Entry 4DV5 (X-ray diffraction, 3.68 A resolution); this record covers chains A and K of the 21 polymer chains in the assembly.

== Chain A ==
Molecule: 16S rRNA
From: Thermus thermophilus
Sequence (1522 nucleotides; numbered 0 to 1544 plus 19 insertion-coded residues; 42 numbers in that range are skipped by the numbering (no residue carries them; nothing is unmodelled there); the number before each row is that of its first residue; a row labelled like 190A-190L holds insertion residues (190A, then the next letters in order); numbering starts at 0):
     0 UUUGUUGGAG AGUUUGAUCC UGGCUCAGGG UGAACGCUGG CGGCGUGCCU AAGACAUGCA
    60 AGUCGUGCGG G
    73 CCGCGGGGUU UU
    88 ACUCCG
    95 UGGUC
   101 AGCGGCGGAC GGGUGAGUAA CGCGUGGGU
  129A G
   130 ACCUACCCGG AAGAGGGGGA CAACCCGGGG AAACUCGGGC UAAUCCCCCA UGUGGACCCG
   190 C
190A-190L CCCUUGGGGUGU
   191 GUCCAAAGGG CUUU
   216 GCCCGCUUCC GGAUGGGCCC GCGUCCCAUC AGCUAGUUGG UGGGGUAAUG GCCCACCAAG
   276 GCGACGACGG GUAGCCGGUC UGAGAGGAUG GCCGGCCACA GGGGCACUGA GACACGGGCC
   336 CCACUCCUAC GGGAGGCAGC AGUUAGGAAU CUUCCGCAAU GGGCGCAAGC CUGACGGAGC
   396 GACGCCGCUU GGAGGAAGAA GCCCUUCGGG GUGUAAACUC CUGAA
   442 CCCGGGACGA AACCCCCGAC GA
   474 GGGGACUGAC GGUACCGGG
   494 GUAAUAGCGC CGGCCAACUC CGUGCCAGCA GCCGCGGUAA UACGGAGGGC GCGAGCGUUA
   554 CCCGGAUUCA CUGGGCGUAA AGGGCGUGUA GGCGGCCUGG GGCGUCCCAU GUGAAAGACC
   614 ACGGCUCAAC CGUGGGGGAG CGUGGGAUAC GCUCAGGCUA GACGGUGGGA GAGGGUGGUG
   674 GAAUUCCCGG AGUAGCGGUG AAAUGCGCAG AUACCGGGAG GAACGCCGAU GGCGAAGGCA
   734 GCCACCUGGU CCACCCGUGA CGCUGAGGCG CGAAAGCGUG GGGAGCAAAC CGGAUUAGAU
   794 ACCCGGGUAG UCCACGCCCU AAACGAUGCG CGCUAGGUCU CUGGGUCU
   848 CCUGGGGGCC GAAGCUAACG CGUUAAGCGC GCCGCCUGGG GAGUACGGCC GCAAGGCUGA
   908 AACUCAGAGG AAUUGACGGG GGCCCGCACA AGCGGUGGAG CAUGUGGUUU AAUUCGAAGX
   968 AACGCGAAGA ACCUUACCAG GCCUUGACAU GCUAGG
 1003A G
  1004 AACCCGGGUG AAAGCCUGGG GUGCCCC
1030A-1030D GCGA
  1031 GGGGAGCCCU AGCACAGGUG CUGCAUGGCC GUCGUCAGCU CGUGCCGUGA GGUGUUGGGU
  1091 UAAGUCCCGC AACGAGCGCA ACCCCCGCCG UUAGUUGCCA GCGGUUCGGC CGGGCACUCU
  1151 AACGGGACUG CCCGCGAAA
  1171 GCGGGAGGAA GGAGGGGACG ACGUCUGGUC AGCAUGGCCC UUACGGCCUG GGCGACACAC
  1231 GUGCUACAAU GCCCACUACA AAGCGAUGCC ACCCGGCAAC GGGGAGCUAA UCGCAAAAAG
  1291 GUGGGCCCAG UUCGGAUUGG GGUCUGCAAC CCGACCCCAU GAAGCCGGAA UCGCUAGUAA
  1351 UCGCGGAUCA G
 1361A C
  1362 CAUGCCGCGG UGAAUACGUU CCCGGGCCUU GUACACACXG CCXGUXACGC CAUGGGAGCG
  1422 GGCUCUACCC GAAGUCGCCG GG
  1446 AGCCUACGGG
  1459 CAGGCGCCGA GGGUAGGGCC CGUGACUGGG GCGAAGUCGU AACAAGGUAG CUGUACCGGA
  1519 AGGUGCGGCU GGAUCCACUC CUUUCU
Disordered / not traced: 0-4, 1534-1538
Modified positions: PSU (pseudouridine-5'-monophosphate) at position 516, 7MG (7N-methyl-8-hydroguanosine-5'-monophosphate) at position 527, M2G (N2-dimethylguanosine-5'-monophosphate) at position 966, 5MC (5-methylcytidine-5'-monophosphate) at position 967, 2MG (2N-methylguanosine-5'-monophosphate) at position 1207, 5MC (5-methylcytidine-5'-monophosphate) at position 1400, 4OC (4n,o2'-methylcytidine-5'-monophosphate) at position 1402, 5MC (5-methylcytidine-5'-monophosphate) at position 1404, 5MC (5-methylcytidine-5'-monophosphate) at position 1407, UR3 (3-methyluridine-5'-monophoshate) at position 1498, MA6 (6N-dimethyladenosine-5'-monophoshate) at position 1518, MA6 (6N-dimethyladenosine-5'-monophoshate) at position 1519, PSU (pseudouridine-5'-monophosphate) at position 1540, PSU (pseudouridine-5'-monophosphate) at position 1541
Differences from the reference sequence: engineered mutation G914 (A1537 in M26923.1); conflict C1534 (A2157 in M26923.1), A1535 (C2158 in M26923.1)
Ion coordination: Mg2+ site 1 near G6 (its only coordinating residue here); Mg2+ site 2: C48, G115; Mg2+ site 3 near A53 (its only coordinating residue here); Mg2+ site 4: A59, C386; Mg2+ site 5 near U98 (its only coordinating residue here); Mg2+ site 6: G107, G324, G326; Mg2+ site 7 near C110 (its only coordinating residue here); Mg2+ site 8 near G115 (its only coordinating residue here); Mg2+ site 9: G117, G289; Mg2+ site 10 near C123 (its only coordinating residue here); Mg2+ site 11: G124, U125, G236; Mg2+ site 12 near G146 (its only coordinating residue here); 107 more Mg2+ sites not listed
Small-molecule neighbours: streptomycin (SRY): U12, U14, C526, 7MG_527, C912, A913, G914, A915, C1490, G1491

== Chain K ==
Name: ribosomal protein S11
From: Thermus thermophilus
UniProt: P80376 (RS11_THET8); residues 1-129 here = UniProt positions 1-129
Chain sequence (129 residues; row label = number of the first residue in the row):
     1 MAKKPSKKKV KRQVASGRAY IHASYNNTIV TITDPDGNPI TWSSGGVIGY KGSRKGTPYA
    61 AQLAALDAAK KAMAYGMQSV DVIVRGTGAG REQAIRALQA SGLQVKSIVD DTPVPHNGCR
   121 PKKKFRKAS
Disordered / not traced: 1-10, 127-129
Ion coordination: Mg2+: Asn26 (shared with U692(A) of chain A)

== Chain A / chain K interface ==
Residue-residue contacts (71; chain A residue first):
  G674(A) - His116(K)  base contact
  A675(A) - Val114(K)  hydrogen bond to the sugar
  A675(A) - Pro115(K)  base contact
  A675(A) - His116(K)  hydrogen bond to the base
  A675(A) - Gly118(K)  base contact
  A676(A) - Pro113(K)  sugar contact
  A676(A) - Val114(K)  sugar contact
  A676(A) - Pro115(K)  sugar contact
  U677(A) - Cys119(K)  base contact
  G683(A) - Asn38(K)  hydrogen bond to the base
  G683(A) - Pro39(K)  base contact
  A684(A) - Asn38(K)  sugar contact
  A684(A) - Pro39(K)  hydrogen bond to the sugar
  G685(A) - Pro39(K)  sugar contact
  G685(A) - Ile40(K)  phosphate contact
  G685(A) - Trp42(K)  sugar contact
  U686(A) - Trp42(K)  base contact
  G688(A) - Trp42(K)  sugar contact
  G688(A) - Ser44(K)  hydrogen bond to the phosphate
  G688(A) - Gly46(K)  sugar contact
  G688(A) - Val47(K)  sugar contact
  C689(A) - Asn27(K)  hydrogen bond to the phosphate
  C689(A) - Ser44(K)  hydrogen bond to the phosphate
  C689(A) - Gly45(K)  phosphate contact
  C689(A) - Gly46(K)  hydrogen bond to the phosphate
  C689(A) - Lys55(K)  salt bridge to the phosphate
  G690(A) - Asn27(K)  hydrogen bond to the phosphate
  G690(A) - Lys55(K)  hydrogen bond to the base
  G691(A) - Asn26(K)  hydrogen bond to the phosphate
  G691(A) - Lys51(K)  base contact
  G691(A) - Gly52(K)  base contact
  G691(A) - Lys55(K)  hydrogen bond to the base
  G691(A) - Lys124(K)  phosphate contact
  U692(A) - Asn26(K)  hydrogen bond to the phosphate
  U692(A) - Gly52(K)  base contact
  U692(A) - Ser53(K)  hydrogen bond to the base
  U692(A) - Lys124(K)  salt bridge to the phosphate
  A694(A) - Ser53(K)  hydrogen bond to the phosphate
  A695(A) - Gly52(K)  phosphate contact
  A695(A) - Ser53(K)  hydrogen bond to the phosphate
  A704(A) - Trp42(K)  base contact
  U705(A) - Trp42(K)  base contact
  A706(A) - His22(K)  phosphate contact
  A706(A) - Ile29(K)  sugar contact
  A706(A) - Thr31(K)  hydrogen bond to the base
  C707(A) - Tyr20(K)  phosphate contact
  C707(A) - Gly37(K)  hydrogen bond to the sugar
  C707(A) - Pro39(K)  base contact
  C707(A) - Arg85(K)  salt bridge to the phosphate
  C708(A) - Tyr20(K)  phosphate contact
  C708(A) - Asp36(K)  hydrogen bond to the sugar
  C708(A) - Gly37(K)  sugar contact
  C708(A) - Arg85(K)  salt bridge to the phosphate
  A715(A) - Gly118(K)  base contact
  A716(A) - Asn117(K)  hydrogen bond to the sugar
  A716(A) - Gly118(K)  base contact
  C717(A) - Asn117(K)  sugar contact
  G718(A) - His116(K)  stacking on the base
  G718(A) - Asn117(K)  sugar contact
  G778(A) - Cys119(K)  sugar contact
  G778(A) - Arg120(K)  hydrogen bond to the sugar
  C779(A) - Arg120(K)  sugar contact
  C779(A) - Lys122(K)  salt bridge to the phosphate
  C779(A) - Lys123(K)  phosphate contact
  A780(A) - Lys122(K)  phosphate contact
  A780(A) - Lys123(K)  hydrogen bond to the phosphate
  C797(A) - Lys124(K)  salt bridge to the phosphate
  G798(A) - Lys124(K)  salt bridge to the phosphate
  G1523(A) - Lys123(K)  salt bridge to the phosphate
  C1524(A) - Arg120(K)  salt bridge to the phosphate
  G1525(A) - Arg120(K)  salt bridge to the phosphate
Other interface residues (no listed pair), chain A (37 interface residues in all): A687, G714, A777, G799, U1522
Other interface residues (no listed pair), chain K (40 interface residues in all): Arg18, Thr33, Asp34, Arg54, Lys71, Tyr75, Pro121, Arg126

== Overview ==
Chain A and chain K form an interface of 37 and 40 residues respectively, with 22 hydrogen bonds, 10 salt
bridges and 1 aromatic stacking contact. Polar pairs include A675(A)-His116(K), G683(A)-Asn38(K) and
G690(A)-Lys55(K). Ligands of chain A: streptomycin. C48(A) and G115(A) coordinate Mg2+ site 2.
Chain A is 16S rRNA and chain K is ribosomal protein S11, both from Thermus thermophilus; the structure,
Crystal structure of the Thermus thermophilus 30S ribosomal subunit with a 16S rRNA mutation, A914G, bound
..., was determined by X-ray diffraction.
